PDB entry 6Y50 | electron microscopy, 4.10 A resolution (low resolution: residue-level contacts below are approximate; hydrogen-bond / salt-bridge calls are withheld) | chains v and u of the 9 polymer chains in the assembly

Chain v:
Protein: Splicing factor 3B subunit 3
Source organism: Homo sapiens
UniProt: Q15393 (SF3B3_HUMAN); residues 1-1217 here = UniProt positions 1-1217
Sequence (1217 residues; numbered 1 to 1217; the number before each row is that of its first residue):
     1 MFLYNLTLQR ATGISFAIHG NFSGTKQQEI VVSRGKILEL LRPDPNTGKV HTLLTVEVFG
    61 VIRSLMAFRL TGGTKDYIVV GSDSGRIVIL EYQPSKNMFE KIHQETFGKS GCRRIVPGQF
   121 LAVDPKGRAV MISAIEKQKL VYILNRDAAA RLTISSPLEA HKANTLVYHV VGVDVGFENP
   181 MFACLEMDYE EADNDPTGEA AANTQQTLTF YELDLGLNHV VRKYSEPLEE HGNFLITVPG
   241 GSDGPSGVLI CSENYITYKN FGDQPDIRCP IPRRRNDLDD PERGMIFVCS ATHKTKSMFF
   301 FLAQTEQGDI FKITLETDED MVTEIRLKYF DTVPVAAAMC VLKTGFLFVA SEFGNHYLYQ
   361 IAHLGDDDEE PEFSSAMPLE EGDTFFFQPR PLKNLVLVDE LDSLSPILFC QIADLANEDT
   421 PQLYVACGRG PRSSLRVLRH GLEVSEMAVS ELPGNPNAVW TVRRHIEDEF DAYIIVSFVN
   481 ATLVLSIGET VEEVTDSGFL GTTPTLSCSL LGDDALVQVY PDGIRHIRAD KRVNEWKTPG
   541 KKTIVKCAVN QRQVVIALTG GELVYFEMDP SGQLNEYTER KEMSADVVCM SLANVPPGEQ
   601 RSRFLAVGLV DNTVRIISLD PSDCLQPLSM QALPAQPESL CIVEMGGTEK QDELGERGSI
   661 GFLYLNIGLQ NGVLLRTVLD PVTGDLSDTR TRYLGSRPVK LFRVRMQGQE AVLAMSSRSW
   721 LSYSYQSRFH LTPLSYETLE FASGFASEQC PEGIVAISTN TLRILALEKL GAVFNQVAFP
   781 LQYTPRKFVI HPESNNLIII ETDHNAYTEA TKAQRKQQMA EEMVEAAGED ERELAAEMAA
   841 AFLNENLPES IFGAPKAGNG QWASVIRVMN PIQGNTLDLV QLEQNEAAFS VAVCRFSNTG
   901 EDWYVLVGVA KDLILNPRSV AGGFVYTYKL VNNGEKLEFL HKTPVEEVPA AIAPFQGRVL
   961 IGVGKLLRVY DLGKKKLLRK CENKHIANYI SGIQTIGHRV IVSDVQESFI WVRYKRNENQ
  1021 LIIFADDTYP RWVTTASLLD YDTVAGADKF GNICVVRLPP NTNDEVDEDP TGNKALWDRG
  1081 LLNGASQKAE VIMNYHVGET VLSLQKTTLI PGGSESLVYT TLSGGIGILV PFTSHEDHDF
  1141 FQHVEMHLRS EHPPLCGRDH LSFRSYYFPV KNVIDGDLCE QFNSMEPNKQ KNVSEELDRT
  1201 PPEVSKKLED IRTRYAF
Unresolved in the structure: 381-382, 646-661, 692-694, 829-832, 1068-1082

Chain u:
Protein: Splicing factor 3B subunit 1
Source organism: Homo sapiens
UniProt: O75533 (SF3B1_HUMAN); residue numbers follow UniProt; this construct covers 1-1304
Sequence (1304 residues; each row starts with the number of its first residue):
     1 MAKIAKTHED IEAQIREIQG KKAALDEAQG VGLDSTGYYD QEIYGGSDSR FAGYVTSIAA
    61 TELEDDDDDY SSSTSLLGQK KPGYHAPVAL LNDIPQSTEQ YDPFAEHRPP KIADREDEYK
   121 KHRRTMIISP ERLDPFADGG KTPDPKMNAR TYMDVMREQH LTKEEREIRQ QLAEKAKAGE
   181 LKVVNGAAAS QPPSKRKRRW DQTADQTPGA TPKKLSSWDQ AETPGHTPSL RWDETPGRAK
   241 GSETPGATPG SKIWDPTPSH TPAGAATPGR GDTPGHATPG HGGATSSARK NRWDETPKTE
   301 RDTPGHGSGW AETPRTDRGG DSIGETPTPG ASKRKSRWDE TPASQMGGST PVLTPGKTPI
   361 GTPAMNMATP TPGHIMSMTP EQLQAWRWER EIDERNRPLS DEELDAMFPE GYKVLPPPAG
   421 YVPIRTPARK LTATPTPLGG MTGFHMQTED RTMKSVNDQP SGNLPFLKPD DIQYFDKLLV
   481 DVDESTLSPE EQKERKIMKL LLKIKNGTPP MRKAALRQIT DKAREFGAGP LFNQILPLLM
   541 SPTLEDQERH LLVKVIDRIL YKLDDLVRPY VHKILVVIEP LLIDEDYYAR VEGREIISNL
   601 AKAAGLATMI STMRPDIDNM DEYVRNTTAR AFAVVASALG IPSLLPFLKA VCKSKKSWQA
   661 RHTGIKIVQQ IAILMGCAIL PHLRSLVEII EHGLVDEQQK VRTISALAIA ALAEAATPYG
   721 IESFDSVLKP LWKGIRQHRG KGLAAFLKAI GYLIPLMDAE YANYYTREVM LILIREFQSP
   781 DEEMKKIVLK VVKQCCGTDG VEANYIKTEI LPPFFKHFWQ HRMALDRRNY RQLVDTTVEL
   841 ANKVGAAEII SRIVDDLKDE AEQYRKMVME TIEKIMGNLG AADIDHKLEE QLIDGILYAF
   901 QEQTTEDSVM LNGFGTVVNA LGKRVKPYLP QICGTVLWRL NNKSAKVRQQ AADLISRTAV
   961 VMKTCQEEKL MGHLGVVLYE YLGEEYPEVL GSILGALKAI VNVIGMHKMT PPIKDLLPRL
  1021 TPILKNRHEK VQENCIDLVG RIADRGAEYV SAREWMRICF ELLELLKAHK KAIRRATVNT
  1081 FGYIAKAIGP HDVLATLLNN LKVQERQNRV CTTVAIAIVA ETCSPFTVLP ALMNEYRVPE
  1141 LNVQNGVLKS LSFLFEYIGE MGKDYIYAVT PLLEDALMDR DLVHRQTASA VVQHMSLGVY
  1201 GFGCEDSLNH LLNYVWPNVF ETSPHVIQAV MGALEGLRVA IGPCRMLQYC LQGLFHPARK
  1261 VRDVYWKIYN SIYIGSQDAL IAHYPRIYND DKNTYIRYEL DYIL
Unresolved in the structure: 1-462

Interface between chain v and chain u:
Contacting residue pairs - 20 pairs, chain v then chain u:
  R113(v) - Q1277(u)
  V116(v) - Q1277(u)
  R146(v) - C677(u)
  A148(v) - P718(u)
  F177(v) - P681(u)
  R786(v) - I1303(u)
  L915(v) - Y1302(u)
  N916(v) - Y1302(u)
  T1028(v) - Q1248(u)
  Y1029(v) - C1244(u)
  Y1029(v) - R1245(u)
  P1030(v) - H1283(u)
  W1032(v) - A1282(u)
  L1161(v) - Y1200(u)
  Y1166(v) - D1278(u)
  Y1166(v) - A1279(u)
  Y1167(v) - D1278(u)
  Y1167(v) - A1279(u)
  P1169(v) - I1241(u)
  V1170(v) - G1201(u)
Other interface residues (no listed pair), chain v (24 interface residues in all): S110, G111, C112, F889, R918, F1050, S1165
Other interface residues (no listed pair), chain u (23 interface residues in all): T717, A1240, G1242, P1243, Y1298, L1300, L1304

Overview:
24 residues of chain v face 23 of chain u across their interface.
Here chain v is Splicing factor 3B subunit 3 and chain u is Splicing factor 3B subunit 1, both from Homo
sapiens. Entry 6Y50 (5'domain of human 17S U2 snRNP) was determined by electron microscopy.
